Entry 6QEC (X-ray diffraction, 1.90 A resolution); this record covers chains B and A of the 3 polymer chains in the assembly.

[Chain B]
Molecule: 10-nt DNA strand
Sequence (10 nucleotides; row label = number of the first residue in the row):
    37 TATATTCGAA

[Chain A]
Name: Transcription factor LUX
Organism: Arabidopsis thaliana
UniProtKB: Q9SNB4 (PCL1_ARATH); numbering as in UniProt (aligned over 139-200)
Amino-acid sequence (65 residues; row label = number of the first residue in the row; note: 139 numbers in that range are skipped by the numbering (no residue carries them; nothing is unmodelled there); numbers below 1 keep their minus sign (Gly-3 is residue -3)):
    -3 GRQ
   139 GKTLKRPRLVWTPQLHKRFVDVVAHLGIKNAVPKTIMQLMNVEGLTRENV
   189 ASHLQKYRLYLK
Construct notes: expression tag (-3 to -1)
Swiss-Prot annotation at these positions:
  - DNA-binding region: Gly139 to Lys200 (Myb-like GARP)
  - mutagenesis: Pro171 (P171L: In lux-5; compromised circadian clock)
Reported in the primary citation:
  - contacts within the chain: Trp149-His191 (pi stacking), Phe157-Tyr195 (hydrophobic contact), Phe157-His191
  - binding site for the 10-nt DNA strand (chain B): Arg146
  - conformationally variable residues (side-chain flip): Arg146
  - mutagenesis - R146A: increased growth

[Chain B / chain A interface]
Contacting residue pairs (13):
  DA38(B) with Arg146(A), base contact
  DT39(B) with Arg146(A), hydrogen bond to the base; Leu147(A), sugar contact; Val148(A), phosphate contact; Trp149(A), hydrogen bond to the phosphate; Ser190(A), base contact; Lys194(A), base contact
  DA40(B) with Arg146(A), phosphate contact; Leu147(A), hydrogen bond to the phosphate; Asn187(A), hydrogen bond to the phosphate; Ser190(A), hydrogen bond to the base; Gln193(A), base contact
  DT42(B) with Glu186(A), base contact
Also at the interface, not in a pair above, chain B (6 interface residues in all): DT37, DT41
Also at the interface, not in a pair above, chain A (11 interface residues in all): Pro145, His191

[Summary]
Chain B and chain A form an interface of 6 and 11 residues respectively; the contacts include 5 hydrogen
bonds. Polar contacts include DT39(B)-Arg146(A), DA40(B)-Ser190(A) and DT39(B)-Trp149(A). The paper reports a
binding site for the 10-nt DNA strand (chain B) at Arg146(A); R146A of chain A increases growth.
Here chain B is a 10-nt DNA strand and chain A is Transcription factor LUX (Arabidopsis thaliana). Entry 6QEC
(DNA binding domain of LUX ARRYTHMO in complex with DNA) was determined by X-ray diffraction.
